PDB entry 9ITK | electron microscopy, 2.89 A resolution | chains K and L of the 26 polymer chains in the assembly

# Chain K (and L)
Name: ATP synthase subunit c
Source organism: Chloroflexus aurantiacus J-10-fl
Notes: chain L of this document is another copy of the same molecule, construct and numbering; everything in this record applies to it too
UniProtKB: A9WGS9 (ATPL_CHLAA); residue numbers follow UniProt; this construct covers 1-76
Sequence (76 residues; numbered 1 to 76; the number before each row is that of its first residue):
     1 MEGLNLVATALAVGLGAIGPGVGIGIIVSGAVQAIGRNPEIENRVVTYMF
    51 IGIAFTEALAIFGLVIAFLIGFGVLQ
Unresolved in the structure: 1, 74-76
Curated features (UniProtKB/Swiss-Prot):
  - site: Glu-57 (Reversibly protonated during proton transport)

# How chain K and chain L interact
Pairs across the interface (68):
  Glu-2(K) with Glu-2(L), hydrogen bond (side chain-backbone); Gly-3(L)
  Leu-4(K) with Glu-2(L); Gly-3(L); Leu-4(L); Val-7(L)
  Asn-5(K) with Leu-6(L)
  Ala-8(K) with Leu-6(L); Val-7(L); Ala-10(L)
  Leu-11(K) with Leu-11(L), hydrophobic
  Ala-12(K) with Ala-10(L), hydrophobic
  Leu-15(K) with Gly-14(L); Leu-15(L); Ile-18(L)
  Gly-16(K) with Gly-14(L); Ala-17(L); Ile-18(L)
  Ile-18(K) with Ile-18(L), hydrophobic
  Gly-19(K) with Ile-18(L); Gly-21(L); Val-22(L)
  Pro-20(K) with Ala-17(L); Gly-21(L)
  Gly-23(K) with Gly-21(L); Gly-25(L)
  Ile-26(K) with Val-22(L), hydrophobic; Gly-25(L); Ile-26(L), hydrophobic; Ser-29(L), hydrogen bond (backbone-side chain)
  Ile-27(K) with Gly-25(L); Val-28(L), hydrophobic
  Gly-30(K) with Ser-29(L); Val-32(L); Gln-33(L)
  Ala-31(K) with Val-32(L), hydrophobic
  Ala-34(K) with Val-32(L), hydrophobic
  Arg-37(K) with Gln-33(L), hydrogen bond
  Asn-38(K) with Gly-36(L), hydrogen bond (side chain-backbone); Pro-39(L)
  Ile-41(K) with Ile-35(L), hydrophobic; Pro-39(L), hydrophobic
  Arg-44(K) with Glu-42(L), salt bridge
  Val-45(K) with Val-32(L), hydrophobic; Ile-35(L), hydrophobic
  Tyr-48(K) with Val-28(L); Glu-42(L); Val-46(L), hydrophobic; Met-49(L), hydrophobic
  Ile-51(K) with Phe-50(L), hydrophobic
  Gly-52(K) with Val-28(L)
  Phe-55(K) with Ile-24(L), hydrophobic; Ile-53(L), hydrophobic; Glu-57(L)
  Thr-56(K) with Gly-21(L); Ile-24(L)
  Leu-59(K) with Ala-17(L); Pro-20(L), hydrophobic; Glu-57(L); Ala-60(L), hydrophobic
  Phe-62(K) with Val-13(L); Leu-64(L), hydrophobic
  Gly-63(K) with Val-13(L)
  Ile-66(K) with Val-13(L), hydrophobic; Phe-68(L), hydrophobic
  Leu-69(K) with Phe-68(L), hydrophobic
  Ile-70(K) with Leu-6(L), hydrophobic; Thr-9(L)
Also at the interface, not in a pair above, chain K (38 interface residues in all): Val-7, Ala-17, Val-22, Gln-33, Val-65
Also at the interface, not in a pair above, chain L (36 interface residues in all): Ala-67

# Overview
The interface between chain K and chain L involves 38 residues on one side and 36 on the other; the contacts
include 4 hydrogen bonds and 1 salt bridge. Among the polar pairs are Arg-44(K)/Glu-42(L), Glu-2(K)/Glu-2(L)
and Ile-26(K)/Ser-29(L).
Chain K and chain L are both ATP synthase subunit c (Chloroflexus aurantiacus J-10-fl); the structure,
Chloroflexus aurantiacus ATP synthase, state 2, was determined by electron microscopy, deposited together with
9ITJ, 9ITL, 9ITM, 9ITN, 9ITO, 9ITP and 11 further entries.
